5NUO - chains C and D of the 6 polymer chains in the assembly; structure by X-ray diffraction, 3.20 A resolution.

# Chain C
Molecule: Outer membrane protein F
Source organism: Escherichia coli (strain K12)
UniProtKB: P02931 (OMPF_ECOLI); residues 1-340 here correspond to UniProt positions 23-362 (UniProt number = residue number + 22)
Sequence (340 residues; row label = number of the first residue in the row):
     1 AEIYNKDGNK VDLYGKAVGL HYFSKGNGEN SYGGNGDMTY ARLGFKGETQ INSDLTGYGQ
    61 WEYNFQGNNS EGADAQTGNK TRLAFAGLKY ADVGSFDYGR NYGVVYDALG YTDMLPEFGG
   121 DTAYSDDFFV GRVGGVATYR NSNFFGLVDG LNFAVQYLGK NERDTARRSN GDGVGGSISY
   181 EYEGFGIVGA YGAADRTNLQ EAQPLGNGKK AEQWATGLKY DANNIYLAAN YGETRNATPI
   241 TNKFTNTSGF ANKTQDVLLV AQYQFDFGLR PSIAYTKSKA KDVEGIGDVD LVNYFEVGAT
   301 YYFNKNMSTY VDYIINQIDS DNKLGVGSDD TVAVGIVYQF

# Chain D
Molecule: ABC transporter permease
Source organism: Klebsiella pneumoniae
UniProtKB: A0A0W8AQT6 (A0A0W8AQT6_KLEPN); residues 1-236 here correspond to UniProt positions 18-253 (UniProt number = residue number + 17)
Sequence (236 residues; row label = number of the first residue in the row):
     1 CASSSSGDRP QGRSDPLEGF NRTMFNFNFN VVDPYVLRPV AVAWRDYVPQ PARNGLSNFT
    61 SNLEEPAVMV NYFLQGDPYK GMVHFTRFFL NTILGMGGLI DVAGMANPQL QRVEPHRFGS
   121 TLGHYGVGYG PYVQLPFYGS FTLRDEGGDM ADGLYPVLSW LTWPMSIGKW AVEGIETRAQ
   181 LLDSDGLLRQ SSDPYILMRE AYFQRHDFIA NGGKLTPADN PNAQAIQDEL KDIDSQ
Unresolved in the structure: 1-11, 212-236
What the authors report for this chain:
  - binding site for (hydroxyethyloxy)tri(ethyloxy)octane: E146 (from molecular simulation)
  - mutagenesis - P49A, E64L, R117L, Y138C, D149A/D152A, W170C, Y195A, R199E: unchanged growth
  - mutagenesis - N21A, N28A, E146A/D149A/D152A, Q204A, R205L: decreased growth
  - mutagenesis - Y138C/W170C: abolished growth

# Interface between chain C and chain D
Pairs across the interface (27):
  F265(C) - Y79(D)  hydrophobic
  F265(C) - M82(D)  hydrophobic
  D266(C) - Y79(D)  hydrogen bond
  D266(C) - Q109(D)
  F267(C) - Y79(D)
  F267(C) - M82(D)
  F267(C) - V83(D)  hydrophobic
  F267(C) - T86(D)
  F267(C) - N107(D)  hydrogen bond (backbone-side chain)
  F267(C) - Q109(D)
  F267(C) - L110(D)  hydrophobic
  L269(C) - M82(D)  hydrophobic
  L269(C) - F85(D)  hydrophobic
  L269(C) - T86(D)
  A299(C) - F85(D)  hydrophobic
  Y301(C) - T86(D)
  Y301(C) - L90(D)  hydrophobic
  Y301(C) - A106(D)
  Y301(C) - N107(D)
  Y301(C) - L110(D)
  F303(C) - L94(D)  hydrophobic
  T309(C) - F89(D)
  T309(C) - L90(D)
  T309(C) - L94(D)
  Y310(C) - F89(D)
  V311(C) - F89(D)
  V334(C) - I93(D)  hydrophobic
Also at the interface, not in a pair above, chain C (13 interface residues in all): P271, I336
Also at the interface, not in a pair above, chain D (14 interface residues in all): P78

# In short
13 residues of chain C and 14 residues of chain D are in contact; the contacts include 2 hydrogen bonds. Polar
contacts include D266(C)-Y79(D) and F267(C)-N107(D). The paper reports a binding site for
(hydroxyethyloxy)tri(ethyloxy)octane at E146(D); N21A, N28A and E146A/D149A/D152A of chain D, among others,
reduce growth; 14 substitutions were tested in all.
Chain C is Outer membrane protein F (Escherichia coli (strain K12)) and chain D is ABC transporter permease
(Klebsiella pneumoniae); the structure, Structural basis for maintenance of bacterial outer membrane lipid
asymmetry, was determined by X-ray diffraction together with 5NUP, 5NUQ and 5NUR from the same study.
